PDB entry 9QCG | X-ray diffraction, 2.39 A resolution | chains A and B

[Chain A (and B)]
Protein: Malate dehydrogenase
Organism: Methanopyrus kandleri
Notes: EC 1.1.1.299; chain B of this document is another copy of the same molecule, construct and numbering; everything in this record applies to it too
UniProt: Q8TWG5 (MDH_METKA); residue numbers follow UniProt; this construct covers 1-317
Sequence (317 residues; numbered 1 to 317; the number before each row is that of its first residue):
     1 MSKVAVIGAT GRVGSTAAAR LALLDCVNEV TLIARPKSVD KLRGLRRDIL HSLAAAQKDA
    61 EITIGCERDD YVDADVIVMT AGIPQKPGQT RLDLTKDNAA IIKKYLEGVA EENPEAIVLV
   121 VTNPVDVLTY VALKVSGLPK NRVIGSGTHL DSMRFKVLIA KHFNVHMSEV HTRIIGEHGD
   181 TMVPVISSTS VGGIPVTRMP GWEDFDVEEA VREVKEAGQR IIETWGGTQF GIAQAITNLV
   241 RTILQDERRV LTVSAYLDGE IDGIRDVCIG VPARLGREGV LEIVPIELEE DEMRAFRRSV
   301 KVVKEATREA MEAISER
Disordered / not traced: 1, 85-93, 315-317
Differences from the reference sequence: engineered mutation H51 (Asp in Q8TWG5), Q85 (Arg in Q8TWG5), S146 (Leu in Q8TWG5), T228 (Ser in Q8TWG5), I232 (Pro in Q8TWG5)
Metal / ion sites: K+: A22, L24, V27, D59
Ligand contacts: NADPH (NDP; NADPH dihydro-nicotinamide-adenine-dinucleotide phosphate): G8, A9, T10, G11, R12, V13, A34, R35, S38, K41, T80, A81, G82, I83, P84, N98, I101, K104, Y105, V121, T122, N123, V125, S146, H178, T228, I232
UniProt features mapped onto this chain:
  - active site: H178 (Proton acceptor)
  - binding site (NADP(+)): G8 to G14, N98, V121 to N123
  - binding site (substrate): R91, N123, R154

[Chain A / chain B interface]
Contacting residue pairs (80; chain A residue first):
  T10(A) - W225(B)
  S15(A) - W225(B)
  S15(A) - F230(B)
  T16(A) - F230(B)
  A19(A) - R20(B)
  A19(A) - F230(B)  hydrophobic
  R20(A) - A19(B)
  D40(A) - T224(B)
  K41(A) - T224(B)
  K41(A) - W225(B)
  G44(A) - I221(B)
  G44(A) - T224(B)
  G44(A) - W225(B)
  L45(A) - F230(B)  hydrophobic
  R47(A) - E213(B)  salt bridge
  R47(A) - A217(B)
  R47(A) - I221(B)
  D48(A) - T228(B)
  D48(A) - Q229(B)  hydrogen bond (side chain-backbone)
  D48(A) - F230(B)  hydrogen bond (side chain-backbone)
  D48(A) - G231(B)  hydrogen bond (side chain-backbone)
  H51(A) - L150(B)
  H51(A) - R154(B)  hydrogen bond
  H51(A) - A217(B)
  H51(A) - I221(B)
  H51(A) - G231(B)
  S52(A) - F230(B)
  S52(A) - G231(B)
  S52(A) - Q234(B)
  A54(A) - M153(B)
  A54(A) - V157(B)  hydrophobic
  A55(A) - L150(B)  hydrophobic
  A55(A) - M153(B)
  A55(A) - Q234(B)
  A55(A) - N238(B)  hydrogen bond (backbone-side chain)
  A56(A) - Q234(B)
  Q57(A) - M153(B)
  Q57(A) - K156(B)
  Q57(A) - M167(B)
  K58(A) - M167(B)
  D59(A) - K161(B)  salt bridge
  D59(A) - M167(B)
  L150(A) - H51(B)
  L150(A) - A55(B)  hydrophobic
  M153(A) - A54(B)
  M153(A) - A55(B)  hydrophobic
  R154(A) - H51(B)  hydrogen bond
  K156(A) - Q57(B)
  V157(A) - A54(B)  hydrophobic
  K161(A) - D59(B)  salt bridge
  M167(A) - K58(B)
  M167(A) - D59(B)
  A217(A) - H51(B)
  R220(A) - R47(B)
  I221(A) - G44(B)
  I221(A) - R47(B)
  I221(A) - H51(B)
  T224(A) - D40(B)
  T224(A) - K41(B)
  T224(A) - G44(B)  hydrogen bond (side chain-backbone)
  W225(A) - T10(B)
  W225(A) - S15(B)
  W225(A) - K41(B)
  W225(A) - G44(B)
  W225(A) - L45(B)
  T228(A) - D48(B)
  Q229(A) - D48(B)  hydrogen bond (backbone-side chain)
  F230(A) - S15(B)
  F230(A) - T16(B)
  F230(A) - A19(B)  hydrophobic
  F230(A) - L45(B)  hydrophobic
  F230(A) - D48(B)  hydrogen bond (backbone-side chain)
  F230(A) - S52(B)
  G231(A) - D48(B)  hydrogen bond (backbone-side chain)
  G231(A) - H51(B)
  G231(A) - S52(B)
  Q234(A) - S52(B)
  Q234(A) - A55(B)
  Q234(A) - A56(B)
  N238(A) - A55(B)
Also at the interface, not in a pair above, chain A (43 interface residues in all): A9, L23, I49, S168, E213, A235
Also at the interface, not in a pair above, chain B (44 interface residues in all): A9, L23, R43, I49, S168, G227, A235

[Overview]
43 residues of chain A face 44 of chain B across their interface; the contacts include 10 hydrogen bonds and 3
salt bridges. Polar pairs include R47(A)-E213(B), D59(A)-K161(B) and D48(A)-Q229(B). Chain A binds NADPH.
Chain A and chain B are both Malate dehydrogenase (Methanopyrus kandleri); the structure, Crystal structure of
Methanopyrus kandleri malate dehydrogenase mutant 4 at room temperature, was determined by X-ray diffraction,
deposited together with 8RS5, 8RWL and 9END.
